PDB entry 8R0P | electron microscopy, 2.44 A resolution | chains A and B of the 5 polymer chains in the assembly

[Chain A (and B)]
Molecule: microbial rhodopsin CryoR2
Source organism: Subtercola endophyticus
Notes: chain B of this document is another copy of the same molecule, construct and numbering; everything in this record applies to it too
Amino-acid sequence (327 residues; each row starts with the number of its first residue):
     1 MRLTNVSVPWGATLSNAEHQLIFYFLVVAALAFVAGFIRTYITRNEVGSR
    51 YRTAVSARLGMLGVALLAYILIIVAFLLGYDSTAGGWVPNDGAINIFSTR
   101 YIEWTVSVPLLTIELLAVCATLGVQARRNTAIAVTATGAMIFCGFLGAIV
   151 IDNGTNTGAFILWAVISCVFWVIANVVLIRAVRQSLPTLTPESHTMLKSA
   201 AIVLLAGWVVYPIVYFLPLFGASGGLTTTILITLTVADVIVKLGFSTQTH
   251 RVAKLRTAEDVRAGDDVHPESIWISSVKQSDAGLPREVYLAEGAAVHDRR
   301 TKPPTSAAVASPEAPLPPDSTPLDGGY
Disordered / not traced: 1-4, 287-327
Covalently attached groups: retinal (RET) linked to Lys242
Small-molecule neighbours:
  - eicosane (LFA), molecule 1: Glu18, Gly225, Thr228, Thr229, Ile232, Thr233, Val236
  - eicosane (LFA), molecule 2: Leu21, Phe25, Ile232, Val236
  - eicosane (LFA), molecule 3: Phe25, Val28, Ala29, Thr235, Val236, Val239, Ile240
  - eicosane (LFA), molecule 4: Ala32, Ala35, Gly36, Arg39, Leu243
  - eicosane (LFA), molecule 5: Thr105, Val106, Pro109, Leu110, Val134, Gly138
  - eicosane (LFA), molecule 6: Asn175, Ile179, Val182, Arg183, Leu186, Lys198, Ala201, Ile202, Leu205, Ala206
  - eicosane (LFA), molecule 7: Ile202, Val203, Ala206, Gly207, Val210, Ala237, Ile240, Val241, Phe245
  - eicosane (LFA), molecule 8: Ile240, Gly244, Phe245, Thr247, Gln248
  - retinal (RET): Tyr101, Trp104, Ser107, Val108, Leu111, Met140, Ile141, Gly144, Ala164, Ser167, Cys168, Trp171, Trp208, Tyr211, Pro212, Tyr215, Asp238, Val241
What the authors report for this chain:
  - contacts within the chain: Arg58-Glu114 (salt bridge)

[How chain A and chain B interact]
Residue-residue contacts (47):
  Asn16(A) - Asn153(B)  hydrogen bond
  Ala17(A) - Val150(B)  hydrophobic
  Gln20(A) - Asn95(B)
  Gln20(A) - Ser98(B)  hydrogen bond
  Gln20(A) - Ile149(B)
  Phe23(A) - Asn95(B)
  Phe23(A) - Ile102(B)  hydrophobic
  Tyr24(A) - Tyr101(B)
  Tyr24(A) - Ile102(B)  hydrophobic
  Tyr24(A) - Thr105(B)  hydrogen bond
  Tyr24(A) - Phe142(B)  hydrophobic
  Tyr24(A) - Phe145(B)  hydrophobic
  Phe25(A) - Phe142(B)  hydrophobic
  Val27(A) - Leu71(B)  hydrophobic
  Val27(A) - Ile102(B)  hydrophobic
  Val28(A) - Ile102(B)
  Val28(A) - Val106(B)
  Leu31(A) - Val64(B)
  Leu31(A) - Leu67(B)  hydrophobic
  Leu31(A) - Ile102(B)  hydrophobic
  Leu31(A) - Val106(B)  hydrophobic
  Ala32(A) - Val106(B)
  Val34(A) - Leu67(B)  hydrophobic
  Ala35(A) - Leu110(B)  hydrophobic
  Ile38(A) - Phe37(B)  hydrophobic
  Ile38(A) - Leu59(B)  hydrophobic
  Arg39(A) - Ser56(B)
  Tyr41(A) - Tyr41(B)
  Ile42(A) - Tyr41(B)  hydrophobic
  Ile42(A) - Arg52(B)
  Ile42(A) - Ser56(B)
  Ile42(A) - Leu59(B)  hydrophobic
  Thr43(A) - Arg52(B)
  Glu46(A) - Arg52(B)  salt bridge
  Glu270(A) - Ser49(B)
  Glu270(A) - Arg52(B)  salt bridge
  Ser271(A) - Ser49(B)  hydrogen bond (backbone-side chain)
  Ser271(A) - Asp266(B)  hydrogen bond
  Trp273(A) - Ser49(B)
  Trp273(A) - Arg50(B)
  Trp273(A) - Asp266(B)
  Ser276(A) - Thr121(B)
  Ser276(A) - Leu122(B)
  Lys278(A) - Asp265(B)  hydrogen bond (side chain-backbone)
  Ala282(A) - Pro285(B)
  Gly283(A) - Pro285(B)
  Leu284(A) - Pro285(B)
Other interface residues (no listed pair), chain A (29 interface residues in all): Leu21, Pro269, Ser275
Other interface residues (no listed pair), chain B (39 interface residues in all): Arg44, Gly60, Gly63, Ala68, Ile94, Thr99, Glu103, Gly123, Ile141, Leu146, Val267, Leu284

[In short]
29 residues of chain A and 39 residues of chain B are in contact, with 6 hydrogen bonds and 2 salt bridges.
Polar pairs include Glu46(A)-Arg52(B), Glu270(A)-Arg52(B) and Asn16(A)-Asn153(B). Bound to chain A: 8 copies
of eicosane. Retinal is covalently linked to Lys242(A). From the paper: contacts within the chain involving
Arg58(A) and Glu114(A).
Chain A and chain B are both microbial rhodopsin CryoR2 (Subtercola endophyticus); the structure, Cryo-EM
structure of the microbial rhodopsin CryoR2 at pH 8.0 in detergent, was determined by electron microscopy,
deposited together with 8R0K, 8R0L, 8R0M, 8R0N and 8R0O.
